Entry 4N1A (X-ray diffraction, 3.24 A resolution); this record covers chains A and G.

== Chain A ==
Protein: Cell divisionFtsK/SpoIIIE
Source organism: Thermomonospora curvata
UniProt: D1A4G7 (D1A4G7_THECD); residues 759-1315 here = UniProt positions 759-1315
Sequence (589 residues; numbered 727 to 1315; the number before each row is that of its first residue):
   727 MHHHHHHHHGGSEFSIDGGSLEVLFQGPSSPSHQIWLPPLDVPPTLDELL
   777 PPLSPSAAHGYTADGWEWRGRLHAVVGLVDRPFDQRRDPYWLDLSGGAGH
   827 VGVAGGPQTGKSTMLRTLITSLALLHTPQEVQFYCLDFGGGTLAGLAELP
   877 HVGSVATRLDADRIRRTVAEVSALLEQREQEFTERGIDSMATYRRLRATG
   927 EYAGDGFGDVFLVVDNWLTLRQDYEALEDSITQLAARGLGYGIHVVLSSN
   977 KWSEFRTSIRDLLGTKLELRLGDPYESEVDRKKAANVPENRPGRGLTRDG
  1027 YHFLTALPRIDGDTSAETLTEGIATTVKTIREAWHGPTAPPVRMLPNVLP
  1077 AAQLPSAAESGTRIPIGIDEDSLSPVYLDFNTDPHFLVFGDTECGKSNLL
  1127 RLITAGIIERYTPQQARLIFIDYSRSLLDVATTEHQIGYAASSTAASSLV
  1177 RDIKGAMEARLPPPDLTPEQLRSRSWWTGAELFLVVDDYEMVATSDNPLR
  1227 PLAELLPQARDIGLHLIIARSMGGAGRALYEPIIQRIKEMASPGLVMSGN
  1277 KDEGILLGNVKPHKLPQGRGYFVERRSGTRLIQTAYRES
Disordered / not traced: 727-760
Construct notes: expression tag (727-758)
Ion coordination: Mg2+ site 1: Ser-838, Gly-865 (together with ATP); Mg2+ site 2: Ser-1123 (together with ATP)
Residues lining bound ligands:
  - ATP (adenosine-5'-triphosphate), molecule 1: Pro-769, Gly-832, Pro-833, Gln-834, Thr-835, Gly-836, Lys-837, Ser-838, Thr-839, Gly-865, Asn-976, Pro-1018, Gly-1019, Thr-1031, Leu-1033, Ala-1042, Leu-1045
  - ATP, molecule 2: Asn-1073, Val-1074, Asp-1117, Thr-1118, Glu-1119, Cys-1120, Gly-1121, Lys-1122, Ser-1123, Asn-1124, Gln-1293, Gly-1294, Gln-1309, Thr-1310, Ala-1311, Tyr-1312
Swiss-Prot annotation at these positions:
  - binding site (ATP): Gln-834 to Thr-839, Thr-1031, Glu-1119 to Asn-1124, Gln-1293, Thr-1310, Ala-1311
  - mutagenesis: Arg-892 (R892A: No change in intrinsic ATPase activity), Ile-1163 (I1163T: No longer interacts with EsxB), Ile-1179 (I1179N: No longer interacts with EsxB), Leu-1208 (L1208T: No longer interacts with EsxB)

== Chain G ==
Protein: Uncharacterized protein
UniProt: D1A4H0 (D1A4H0_THECD); numbering as in UniProt (aligned over 82-104)
Sequence (23 residues; each row starts with the number of its first residue):
    82 ITYEAREEAAQQSVNRVQALLNG
Disordered / not traced: 82-96, 104
Swiss-Prot annotation at these positions:
  - mutagenesis: Tyr-84 (Y84A: Still activates EccC A-543 ATPase activity), Glu-88 (E88A: Still activates EccC A-543 ATPase activity), Val-98 to Gly-104 (Interacts with M.tuberculosis EccCb1 instead of endogenous EccC, still interacts with endogenous EsxA, mutations change binding site to that of M.tuberculosis), Val-98 (V98A: Peptide of residues 95-104 no longer disrupts EsxA-EsxB complex, does not activate ATPase activity of mutant EccC A-543), Leu-102 (L102A: Peptide of residues 95-104 no longer disrupts EsxA-EsxB complex)

== How chain A and chain G interact ==
Residue-residue contacts (10):
  Pro-1139(A) / Gln-99(G)
  Gln-1140(A) / Gln-99(G)
  Arg-1143(A) / Gln-99(G)  hydrogen bond
  Ile-1145(A) / Leu-102(G)  hydrophobic
  Ile-1163(A) / Val-98(G)
  Ile-1163(A) / Leu-102(G)
  Ile-1163(A) / Asn-103(G)
  Asp-1178(A) / Leu-101(G)
  Ile-1179(A) / Leu-102(G)  hydrophobic
  Arg-1186(A) / Val-98(G)
Other interface residues (no listed pair), chain A (11 interface residues in all): Leu-1175, Ala-1182, Ala-1206
From the paper, about this interface:
  - hot spots on chain G (mutagenesis) - V98A: abolished binding to Cell divisionFtsK/SpoIIIE (chain A)

== Overview ==
The interface between chain A and chain G involves 11 residues on one side and 5 on the other; the contacts
include 1 hydrogen bond. The hydrogen-bonded pair is Arg-1143(A)/Gln-99(G). Ligands of chain A: ATP. From the
paper: V98A of chain G abolishes binding to Cell divisionFtsK/SpoIIIE (chain A).
Chain A is Cell divisionFtsK/SpoIIIE (Thermomonospora curvata) and chain G is Uncharacterized protein; the
structure, Thermomonospora curvata EccC (ATPases 2 and 3) in complex with a signal sequence peptide, was
determined by X-ray diffraction together with 4NH0, 4LWS and 4LYA from the same study.
